PDB entry 1JYK | X-ray diffraction, 1.50 A resolution | chain A

[Chain A]
Name: CTP:phosphocholine Cytidylyltransferase
Organism: Streptococcus pneumoniae
Reference sequence: Q97QE9 (Q97QE9_STRPN); residues 7-234 here correspond to UniProt positions 2-229 (UniProt number = residue number - 5)
Chain sequence (254 residues; row label = number of the first residue in the row; numbers below 1 keep their minus sign (Met-19 is residue -19)):
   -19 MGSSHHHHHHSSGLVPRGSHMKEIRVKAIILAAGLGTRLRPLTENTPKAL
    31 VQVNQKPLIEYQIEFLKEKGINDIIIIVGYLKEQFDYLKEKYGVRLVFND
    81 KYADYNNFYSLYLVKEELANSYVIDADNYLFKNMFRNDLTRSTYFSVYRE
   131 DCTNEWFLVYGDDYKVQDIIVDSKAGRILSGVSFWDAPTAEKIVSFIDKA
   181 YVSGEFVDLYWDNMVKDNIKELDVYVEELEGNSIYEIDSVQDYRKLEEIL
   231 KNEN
Not modelled in the structure: -19 to 2, 232-234
Modified positions: Mse114 (selenomethionine; parent Met); Mse194 (selenomethionine; parent Met)
Sequence notes: expression tag (-19 to 6); conflict Leu22 (Met17 in Q97QE9); cloning artifact (114, 194)

[In short]
Chain A is CTP:phosphocholine Cytidylyltransferase (Streptococcus pneumoniae); the structure, Catalytic
Mechanism of CTP:phosphocholine Cytidylyltransferase from Streptococcus pneumoniae (LicC), was determined by
X-ray diffraction, deposited together with 1JYL.
